Entry 6LKV (X-ray diffraction, 2.20 A resolution); this record covers chains F and A of the 3 polymer chains in the assembly.

Chain F:
Protein: Macrophage migration inhibitory factor
Source organism: Oncomelania hupensis
Reference sequence: A0A1U9W5E8 (A0A1U9W5E8_9CAEN); numbering as in UniProt (aligned over 1-131)
Sequence (141 residues; each row starts with the number of its first residue):
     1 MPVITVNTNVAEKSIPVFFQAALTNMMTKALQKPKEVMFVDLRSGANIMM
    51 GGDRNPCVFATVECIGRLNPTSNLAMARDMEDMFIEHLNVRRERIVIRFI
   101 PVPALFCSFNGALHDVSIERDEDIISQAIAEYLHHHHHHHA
Sequence notes: expression tag (132-141)

Chain A:
Protein: Macrophage migration inhibitory factor
Source organism: Oncomelania hupensis
Reference sequence: A0A1U9W5E8 (A0A1U9W5E8_9CAEN); residues 1-131 here = UniProt positions 1-131
Sequence (138 residues; each row starts with the number of its first residue):
     1 MPVITVNTNVAEKSIPVFFQAALTNMMTKALQKPKEVMFVDLRSGANIMM
    51 GGDRNPCVFATVECIGRLNPTSNLAMARDMEDMFIEHLNVRRERIVIRFI
   101 PVPALFCSFNGALHDVSIERDEDIISQAIAEYLAAHAA
Sequence notes: expression tag (132-138)

How chain F and chain A interact:
Residue-residue contacts (60; chain F residue first):
  Asn7(F) - Asp41(A)
  Asn7(F) - Arg43(A)  hydrogen bond
  Arg43(F) - Arg43(A)
  Asn47(F) - Gln20(A)  hydrogen bond (backbone-side chain)
  Asn47(F) - Val40(A)
  Asn47(F) - Asp41(A)
  Asn47(F) - Leu42(A)  hydrogen bond (backbone-backbone)
  Ile48(F) - Phe39(A)  hydrophobic
  Ile48(F) - Val40(A)
  Ile48(F) - Asp41(A)
  Met49(F) - Gln20(A)
  Met49(F) - Ala21(A)
  Met49(F) - Thr24(A)
  Met49(F) - Met38(A)
  Met49(F) - Phe39(A)
  Met49(F) - Val40(A)  hydrogen bond (backbone-backbone)
  Met50(F) - Glu36(A)
  Met50(F) - Met38(A)
  Met50(F) - Phe39(A)  hydrophobic
  Gly51(F) - Lys35(A)
  Gly51(F) - Glu36(A)
  Gly51(F) - Met38(A)  hydrogen bond (backbone-backbone)
  Gly52(F) - Thr24(A)
  Arg54(F) - Gln20(A)  hydrogen bond
  Cys57(F) - Phe39(A)  hydrophobic
  Val58(F) - Phe39(A)
  Phe59(F) - Val3(A)  hydrophobic
  Phe59(F) - Phe39(A)  hydrophobic
  Phe59(F) - Glu63(A)
  Leu68(F) - Phe106(A)
  Pro70(F) - Leu105(A)  hydrophobic
  Pro70(F) - Leu113(A)
  Asn73(F) - Leu105(A)  hydrogen bond (side chain-backbone)
  Asn73(F) - Phe106(A)
  Leu74(F) - Gly111(A)
  Leu74(F) - Ala112(A)  hydrophobic
  Leu74(F) - Leu113(A)
  Ala77(F) - Ser108(A)
  Arg78(F) - Gly111(A)  hydrogen bond (side chain-backbone)
  Glu81(F) - Asn110(A)
  Glu81(F) - Gly111(A)  hydrogen bond (side chain-backbone)
  Arg92(F) - Asn110(A)
  Arg92(F) - Gly111(A)
  Glu93(F) - Phe109(A)
  Glu93(F) - Asn110(A)  hydrogen bond (backbone-side chain)
  Ile95(F) - Phe109(A)
  Ile95(F) - Asn110(A)
  Val96(F) - Met1(A)
  Val96(F) - Phe39(A)  hydrophobic
  Val96(F) - Cys107(A)  hydrophobic
  Val96(F) - Ser108(A)
  Val96(F) - Phe109(A)  hydrophobic
  Ile97(F) - Cys107(A)
  Ile97(F) - Ser108(A)  hydrogen bond (backbone-backbone)
  Arg98(F) - Glu63(A)  salt bridge
  Arg98(F) - Ile100(A)
  Arg98(F) - Val102(A)
  Arg98(F) - Phe106(A)
  Phe99(F) - Phe106(A)  hydrogen bond (backbone-backbone)
  Pro101(F) - Phe106(A)  hydrophobic
Other interface residues (no listed pair), chain F (30 interface residues in all): Ala46, Asn69, Arg94
Other interface residues (no listed pair), chain A (27 interface residues in all): Glu12, Val37

Summary:
30 residues of chain F face 27 of chain A across their interface, with 12 hydrogen bonds and 1 salt bridge.
Among the polar pairs are Arg98(F)-Glu63(A), Asn7(F)-Arg43(A) and Asn47(F)-Gln20(A).
Chain F is Macrophage migration inhibitory factor and chain A is Macrophage migration inhibitory factor, both
from Oncomelania hupensis; the structure, Structural and functional insights into macrophage migration
inhibitory factor from Oncomelania hupensis, the intermediate host of ..., was determined by X-ray diffraction
(same publication as 6LKW and 6LR3).
